9BGN - chains E and A of the 9 polymer chains in the assembly; structure by electron microscopy, 3.30 A resolution.

# Chain E (and A)
Protein: gp77 major coat protein
Source organism: Pseudomonas phage vB_PaeP_DEV
Notes: chain A of this document is another copy of the same molecule, construct and numbering; everything in this record applies to it too
Reference sequence: A0A2K8HRH4 (A0A2K8HRH4_9CAUD); numbering as in UniProt (aligned over 1-399)
Chain sequence (399 residues; numbered 1 to 399; the number before each row is that of its first residue):
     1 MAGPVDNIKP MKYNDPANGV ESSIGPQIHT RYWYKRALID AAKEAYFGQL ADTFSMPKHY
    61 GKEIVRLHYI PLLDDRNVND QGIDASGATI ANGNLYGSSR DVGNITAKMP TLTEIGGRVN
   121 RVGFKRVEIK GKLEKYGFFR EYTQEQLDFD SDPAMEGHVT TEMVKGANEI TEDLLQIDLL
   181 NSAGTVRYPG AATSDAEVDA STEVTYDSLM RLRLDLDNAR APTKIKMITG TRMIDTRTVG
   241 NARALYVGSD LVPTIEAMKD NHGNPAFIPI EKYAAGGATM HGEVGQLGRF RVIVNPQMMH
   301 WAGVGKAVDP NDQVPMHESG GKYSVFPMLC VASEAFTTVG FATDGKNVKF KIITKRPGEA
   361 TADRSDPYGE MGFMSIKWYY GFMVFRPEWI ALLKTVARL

# Chain E / chain A interface
Contacting residue pairs (15; chain E residue first):
  Leu-112(E) with Tyr-368(A)
  Glu-114(E) with Glu-145(A); Gln-146(A); Glu-370(A)
  Ile-115(E) with Asp-366(A); Met-371(A)
  Gly-116(E) with Asp-366(A)
  Gly-117(E) with Asp-366(A), hydrogen bond (backbone-side chain); Pro-367(A); Tyr-368(A)
  Arg-118(E) with Arg-364(A); Ser-365(A); Pro-367(A)
  Val-119(E) with Tyr-368(A)
  Asn-120(E) with Tyr-368(A)
Other interface residues (no listed pair), chain A (10 interface residues in all): Thr-143

# Overview
8 residues of chain E and 10 residues of chain A are in contact; the contacts include 1 hydrogen bond. The
hydrogen-bonded pair is Gly-117(E)/Asp-366(A).
Both chains are gp77 major coat protein (Pseudomonas phage vB_PaeP_DEV). Entry 9BGN (Pseudomonas phage DEV
5-fold vertex (major coat protein)) was determined by electron microscopy, deposited together with 9COD, 9BGM,
9BGO and 8VXQ.
